5LB5 - chain A; structure by X-ray diffraction, 2.00 A resolution.

Chain A:
Molecule: ATP-dependent DNA helicase Q5
Source organism: Homo sapiens
Notes: EC 3.6.4.12
Reference sequence: O94762 (RECQ5_HUMAN); residues 10-453 here = UniProt positions 10-453
Amino-acid sequence (445 residues; numbered 9 to 453; the number before each row is that of its first residue):
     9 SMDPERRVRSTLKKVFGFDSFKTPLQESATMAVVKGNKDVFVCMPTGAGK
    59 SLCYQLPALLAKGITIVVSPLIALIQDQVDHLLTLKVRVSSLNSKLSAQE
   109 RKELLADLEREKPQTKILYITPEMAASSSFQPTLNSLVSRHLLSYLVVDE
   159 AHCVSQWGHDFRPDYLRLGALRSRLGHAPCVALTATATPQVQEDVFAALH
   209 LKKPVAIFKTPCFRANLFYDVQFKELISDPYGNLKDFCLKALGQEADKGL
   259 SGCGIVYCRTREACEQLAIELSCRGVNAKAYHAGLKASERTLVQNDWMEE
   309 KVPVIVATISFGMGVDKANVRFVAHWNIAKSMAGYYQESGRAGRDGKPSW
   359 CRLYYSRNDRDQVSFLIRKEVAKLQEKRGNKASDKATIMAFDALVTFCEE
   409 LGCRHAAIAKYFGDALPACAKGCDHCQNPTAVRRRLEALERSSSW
Not modelled in the structure: 9-10, 252-259, 320-323, 453
Construct notes: expression tag (9); conflict Met10 (Phe in O94762)
Bound ions: Zn2+: Cys411, Cys427, Cys431, Cys434
Residues lining bound ligands: ADP (adenosine-5'-diphosphate): Leu20, Phe26, Ser28, Phe29, Lys30, Gln34, Pro53, Thr54, Gly55, Ala56, Gly57, Lys58, Ser59, Leu60, His89
What the authors report for this chain:
  - mutagenesis - W165A, H167A, R267W/R349A, Q345A: abolished catalytic activity (helicase activity)
  - mutagenesis - W165A, H167A, D422A: unchanged catalytic activity (DNA stimulated ATPase activity)
  - mutagenesis - D168A, Y419A: unchanged catalytic activity (helicase activity)
  - mutagenesis - R267W/R349A, Q345A, F420A (2-fold): decreased catalytic activity (DNA stimulated ATPase activity)
  - mutagenesis - F420A, D422A: decreased catalytic activity (helicase activity)
  - mutagenesis - F420A, D422A: unchanged binding to DNA binding activity
  - mutagenesis - R352G: abolished catalytic activity

Overview:
Ligands of chain A: ADP. Cys411, Cys427, Cys431 and Cys434 form the Zn2+ site. From the paper: W165A, H167A
and R267W/R349A, among others, abolish catalytic activity (helicase activity); R267W/R349A, Q345A and F420A
reduce catalytic activity (DNA stimulated ATPase activity); 9 substitutions were tested in all.
Chain A is ATP-dependent DNA helicase Q5 (Homo sapiens); the structure, Crystal structure of human RECQL5
helicase in complex with ADP/Mg (tricilinc form), was determined by X-ray diffraction, deposited together with
5LB3 and 5LB8.
